7N1B - chains A and B of the 3 polymer chains in the assembly; structure by X-ray diffraction, 2.81 A resolution.

# Chain A
Name: MHC class I antigen, A-2 alpha chain
From: Homo sapiens
Reference sequence: A0A5B8RNS7 (A0A5B8RNS7_HUMAN); residues 1-275 here correspond to UniProt positions 25-299 (UniProt number = residue number + 24)
Sequence (275 residues; row label = number of the first residue in the row):
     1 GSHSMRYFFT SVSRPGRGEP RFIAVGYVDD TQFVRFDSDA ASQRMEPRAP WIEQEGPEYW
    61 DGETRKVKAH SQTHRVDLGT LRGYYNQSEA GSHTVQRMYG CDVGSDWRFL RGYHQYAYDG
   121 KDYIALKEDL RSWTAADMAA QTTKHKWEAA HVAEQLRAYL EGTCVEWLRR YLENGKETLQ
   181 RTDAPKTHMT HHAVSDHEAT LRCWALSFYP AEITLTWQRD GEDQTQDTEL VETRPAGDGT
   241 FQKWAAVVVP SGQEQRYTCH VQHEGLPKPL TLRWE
Not modelled in the structure: 275
Disulfides: C101-C164, C203-C259

# Chain B
Name: Beta-2-microglobulin
From: Homo sapiens
Reference sequence: P61769 (B2MG_HUMAN); residues 1-99 here correspond to UniProt positions 21-119 (UniProt number = residue number + 20)
Sequence (100 residues; row label = number of the first residue in the row; numbering starts at 0):
     0 MIQRTPKIQV YSRHPAENGK SNFLNCYVSG FHPSDIEVDL LKNGERIEKV EHSDLSFSKD
    60 WSFYLLYYTE FTPTEKDEYA CRVNHVTLSQ PKIVKWDRDM
Construct notes: initiating methionine (0)
Disulfides: C25-C80
Curated features (UniProtKB/Swiss-Prot):
  - modified residue: Q2 (Pyrrolidone carboxylic acid)
  - glycosylation: I1 (N-linked (Glc) (glycation) isoleucine), K19 (N-linked (Glc) (glycation) lysine), K41 (N-linked (Glc) (glycation) lysine), K48 (N-linked (Glc) (glycation) lysine), K58 (N-linked (Glc) (glycation) lysine), K91 (N-linked (Glc) (glycation) lysine), K94 (N-linked (Glc) (glycation) lysine)

# Chain A / chain B interface
Residue-residue contacts (59; chain A residue first):
  F8(A) with F56(B)
  F9(A) with F56(B)
  T10(A) with F56(B); F62(B)
  V12(A) with S33(B)
  I23(A) with L54(B), hydrophobic
  V25(A) with D53(B); L54(B); S55(B)
  Y27(A) with S55(B); Y63(B)
  Q32(A) with D53(B), hydrogen bond
  R35(A) with D53(B), salt bridge
  R48(A) with D53(B), salt bridge
  T94(A) with H31(B); P32(B)
  Q96(A) with H31(B), hydrogen bond; F56(B); W60(B), hydrogen bond (side chain-backbone); F62(B)
  R97(A) with F56(B)
  Q115(A) with W60(B)
  Y116(A) with W60(B)
  A117(A) with W60(B), hydrophobic
  D119(A) with M0(B); I1(B); H31(B)
  G120(A) with I1(B); R3(B); H31(B); W60(B)
  K121(A) with I1(B)
  D122(A) with W60(B), hydrogen bond
  T190(A) with D98(B)
  H192(A) with D98(B), salt bridge
  R202(A) with D98(B), salt bridge; M99(B)
  W204(A) with D98(B); M99(B)
  V231(A) with Q8(B)
  E232(A) with Q8(B), hydrogen bond (backbone-side chain); Y26(B); S28(B), hydrogen bond
  R234(A) with Q8(B), hydrogen bond; Y10(B); Y26(B); M99(B), hydrogen bond (side chain-backbone)
  P235(A) with Y10(B), hydrogen bond (backbone-side chain); N24(B); Y26(B); L65(B), hydrophobic
  A236(A) with R12(B), hydrogen bond (backbone-side chain); N24(B), hydrogen bond (backbone-side chain)
  G237(A) with R12(B)
  D238(A) with R12(B); H13(B)
  Q242(A) with Y10(B); S11(B), hydrogen bond (side chain-backbone); R12(B), hydrogen bond (side chain-backbone)
Interface residues without a listed pair, chain A (36 interface residues in all): S92, M98, T233, W244
Interface residues without a listed pair, chain B (25 interface residues in all): D59

# Summary
36 residues of chain A and 25 residues of chain B are in contact; the contacts include 13 hydrogen bonds and 4
salt bridges. Polar contacts include R35(A)-D53(B), R48(A)-D53(B) and H192(A)-D98(B).
Chain A is MHC class I antigen, A-2 alpha chain and chain B is Beta-2-microglobulin, both from Homo sapiens;
the structure, SARS-CoV-2 RLQ peptide binds to HLA-A2, was determined by X-ray diffraction, deposited together
with 7N1A, 7N1C, 7N1D, 7N1E and 7N1F.
